PDB entry 4Y8P | X-ray diffraction, 2.80 A resolution | chains T and U of the 34 polymer chains in the assembly

Chain T:
Protein: Probable proteasome subunit alpha type-7
Organism: Saccharomyces cerevisiae (strain ATCC 204508 / S288c)
Notes: EC 3.4.25.1
Reference sequence: P21242 (PSA7_YEAST); residues -3 to 284 here correspond to UniProt positions 1-288 (UniProt number = residue number + 4)
Chain sequence (288 residues; row label = number of the first residue in the row; numbers below 1 keep their minus sign (Met-3 is residue -3)):
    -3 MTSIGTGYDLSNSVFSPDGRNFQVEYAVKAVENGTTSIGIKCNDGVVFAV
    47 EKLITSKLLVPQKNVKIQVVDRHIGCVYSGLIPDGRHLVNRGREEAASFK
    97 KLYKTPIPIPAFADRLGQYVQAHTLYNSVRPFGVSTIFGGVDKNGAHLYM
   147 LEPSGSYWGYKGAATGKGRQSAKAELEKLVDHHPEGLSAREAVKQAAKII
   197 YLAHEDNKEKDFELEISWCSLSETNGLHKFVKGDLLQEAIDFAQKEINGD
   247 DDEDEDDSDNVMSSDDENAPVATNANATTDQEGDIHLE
Not modelled in the structure: -3 to 1, 245-284
Swiss-Prot annotation at these positions:
  - modified residue: Thr-2 (N-acetylthreonine)

Chain U:
Protein: Proteasome subunit alpha type-1
Organism: Saccharomyces cerevisiae (strain ATCC 204508 / S288c)
Notes: EC 3.4.25.1
Reference sequence: P21243 (PSA1_YEAST); residues -8 to 243 here correspond to UniProt positions 1-252 (UniProt number = residue number + 9)
Chain sequence (252 residues; row label = number of the first residue in the row; numbers below 1 keep their minus sign (Met-8 is residue -8)):
    -8 MSGAAAASAAGYDRHITIFSPEGRLYQVEYAFKATNQTNINSLAVRGKDC
    42 TVVISQKKVPDKLLDPTTVSYIFCISRTIGMVVNGPIPDARNAALRAKAE
    92 AAEFRYKYGYDMPCDVLAKRMANLSQIYTQRAYMRPLGVILTFVSVDEEL
   142 GPSIYKTDPAGYYVGYKATATGPKQQEITTNLENHFKKSKIDHINEESWE
   192 KVVEFAITHMIDALGTEFSKNDLEVGVATKDKFFTLSAENIEERLVAIAE
   242 QD
Not modelled in the structure: -8 to 1, 243

Interface between chain T and chain U:
Contacting residue pairs (62; chain T residue first):
  Thr2(T) - His6(U)
  Gly3(T) - His6(U)
  Tyr4(T) - Arg5(U)
  Tyr4(T) - His6(U)
  Tyr4(T) - Tyr21(U)
  Ser9(T) - Arg126(U)
  Val10(T) - His6(U)
  Val10(T) - Gln18(U)
  Phe11(T) - Gln18(U)  hydrogen bond (backbone-side chain)
  Phe11(T) - Tyr21(U)
  Phe11(T) - Ala22(U)  hydrophobic
  Phe11(T) - Ala25(U)  hydrophobic
  Phe11(T) - Arg126(U)
  Phe11(T) - Pro127(U)
  Phe11(T) - Gly129(U)
  Ser12(T) - Tyr21(U)
  Pro13(T) - Tyr21(U)  hydrophobic
  Pro13(T) - Lys24(U)  hydrogen bond (backbone-side chain)
  Asp14(T) - Lys24(U)
  Gly15(T) - Tyr21(U)
  Gly15(T) - Ala25(U)
  Lys37(T) - Asp56(U)  salt bridge
  Gln114(T) - Arg82(U)  hydrogen bond (side chain-backbone)
  Gln114(T) - Asn83(U)
  Gln114(T) - Leu86(U)
  Gln117(T) - Pro79(U)
  Gln117(T) - Asp80(U)
  Gln117(T) - Asn83(U)  hydrogen bond
  Gln117(T) - Arg126(U)  hydrogen bond
  Thr120(T) - Arg126(U)  hydrogen bond (backbone-side chain)
  Leu121(T) - Tyr124(U)
  Leu121(T) - Arg126(U)
  Leu121(T) - Leu128(U)  hydrophobic
  Tyr122(T) - Tyr124(U)
  Tyr122(T) - Met125(U)  hydrophobic
  Ser150(T) - Pro79(U)
  Gly151(T) - Pro79(U)
  Ser152(T) - Ile78(U)
  Ser152(T) - Pro79(U)
  Tyr153(T) - Arg82(U)  hydrogen bond (backbone-side chain)
  Trp154(T) - Leu55(U)  hydrophobic
  Trp154(T) - Thr59(U)
  Trp154(T) - Val60(U)  hydrophobic
  Trp154(T) - Ser61(U)
  Trp154(T) - Tyr62(U)
  Trp154(T) - Ile78(U)  hydrophobic
  Trp154(T) - Arg82(U)
  Gly155(T) - Leu55(U)
  Gly155(T) - Asp56(U)  hydrogen bond (backbone-backbone)
  Gly155(T) - Thr59(U)  hydrogen bond (backbone-side chain)
  Tyr156(T) - Leu54(U)
  Tyr156(T) - Leu55(U)
  Tyr156(T) - Asp56(U)
  Lys157(T) - Leu54(U)  hydrogen bond (backbone-backbone)
  Lys157(T) - Leu55(U)
  Gly158(T) - Leu54(U)
  Lys169(T) - Leu54(U)
  Leu172(T) - Leu54(U)
  Glu173(T) - Lys53(U)  salt bridge
  Glu173(T) - Leu54(U)
  Val176(T) - Leu54(U)  hydrophobic
  Asp177(T) - Lys53(U)  salt bridge
Interface residues without a listed pair, chain T (32 interface residues in all): Asp110, Tyr145
Interface residues without a listed pair, chain U (29 interface residues in all): Asp52, Pro57

In short:
Chain T and chain U form an interface of 32 and 29 residues respectively, with 10 hydrogen bonds and 3 salt
bridges. Polar pairs include Lys37(T)-Asp56(U), Glu173(T)-Lys53(U) and Asp177(T)-Lys53(U).
Here chain T is Probable proteasome subunit alpha type-7 and chain U is Proteasome subunit alpha type-1, both
from Saccharomyces cerevisiae (strain ATCC 204508 / S288c). Entry 4Y8P (Yeast 20S proteasome beta7-delta7_Cter
mutant in complex with Ac-PAL-ep) was determined by X-ray diffraction (same publication as 4Y69, 4Y6A, 4Y6V,
4Y6Z, 4Y70, 4Y74 and 34 further entries).
